8RLV - chains A and B of the 5 polymer chains in the assembly; structure by X-ray diffraction, 2.61 A resolution.

# Chain A
Protein: HLA class I histocompatibility antigen, alpha chain E
From: Homo sapiens
UniProt: P13747 (HLAE_HUMAN); residues 1-276 here correspond to UniProt positions 22-297 (UniProt number = residue number + 21)
Chain sequence (276 residues; row label = number of the first residue in the row):
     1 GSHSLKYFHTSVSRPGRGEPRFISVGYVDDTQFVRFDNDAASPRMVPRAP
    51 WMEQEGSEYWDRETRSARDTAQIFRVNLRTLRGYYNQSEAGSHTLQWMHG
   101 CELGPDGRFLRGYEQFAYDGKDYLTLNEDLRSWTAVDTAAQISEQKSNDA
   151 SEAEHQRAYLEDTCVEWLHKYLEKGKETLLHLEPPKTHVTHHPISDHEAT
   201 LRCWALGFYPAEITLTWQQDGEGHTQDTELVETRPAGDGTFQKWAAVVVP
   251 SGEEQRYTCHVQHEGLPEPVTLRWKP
Disulfide bonds: C101-C164, C203-C259
UniProt features mapped onto this chain:
  - region: K275, P276 (Connecting peptide)
  - binding site (a peptide antigen): Y7, E63, S66, N77, Y84, S143, K146, Q156, Y159, Y171
  - glycosylation: N86 (N-linked (GlcNAc...) asparagine)
What the authors report for this chain:
  - conformationally variable residues: T70, F74

# Chain B
Protein: Beta-2-microglobulin
From: Homo sapiens
UniProt: P61769 (B2MG_HUMAN); residues 1-99 here correspond to UniProt positions 21-119 (UniProt number = residue number + 20)
Chain sequence (100 residues; row label = number of the first residue in the row; numbering starts at 0):
     0 MIQRTPKIQVYSRHPAENGKSNFLNCYVSGFHPSDIEVDLLKNGERIEKV
    50 EHSDLSFSKDWSFYLLYYTEFTPTEKDEYACRVNHVTLSQPKIVKWDRDM
Disulfide bonds: C25-C80
Sequence notes: initiating methionine (0)
UniProt features mapped onto this chain:
  - modified residue: Q2 (Pyrrolidone carboxylic acid)
  - glycosylation: I1 (N-linked (Glc) (glycation) isoleucine), K19 (N-linked (Glc) (glycation) lysine), K41 (N-linked (Glc) (glycation) lysine), K48 (N-linked (Glc) (glycation) lysine), K58 (N-linked (Glc) (glycation) lysine), K91 (N-linked (Glc) (glycation) lysine), K94 (N-linked (Glc) (glycation) lysine)

# How chain A and chain B interact
Residue-residue contacts - 54 pairs, chain A then chain B:
  F8(A) - F56(B)
  H9(A) - F56(B)
  T10(A) - L54(B)
  T10(A) - F56(B)
  T10(A) - F62(B)
  V12(A) - S33(B)
  I23(A) - L54(B)
  V25(A) - D53(B)
  V25(A) - L54(B)
  V25(A) - S55(B)
  Y27(A) - S55(B)
  Y27(A) - Y63(B)  hydrogen bond
  Q32(A) - D53(B)  hydrogen bond
  R35(A) - D53(B)  salt bridge
  R48(A) - D53(B)  salt bridge
  H93(A) - M0(B)
  Q96(A) - H31(B)  hydrogen bond
  Q96(A) - F56(B)
  Q96(A) - W60(B)  hydrogen bond (side chain-backbone)
  Q96(A) - F62(B)
  W97(A) - F56(B)
  M98(A) - W60(B)  hydrophobic
  Q115(A) - W60(B)
  F116(A) - W60(B)
  A117(A) - W60(B)
  D119(A) - M0(B)
  D119(A) - I1(B)  hydrogen bond (backbone-backbone)
  G120(A) - I1(B)
  G120(A) - R3(B)
  G120(A) - H31(B)
  K121(A) - I1(B)
  D122(A) - W60(B)  hydrogen bond
  H192(A) - D98(B)  salt bridge
  R202(A) - D98(B)  hydrogen bond (side chain-backbone)
  R202(A) - M99(B)
  W204(A) - D98(B)
  W204(A) - M99(B)
  V231(A) - Q8(B)
  E232(A) - Q8(B)  hydrogen bond (backbone-side chain)
  R234(A) - Q8(B)  hydrogen bond
  R234(A) - Y10(B)
  R234(A) - M99(B)  hydrogen bond (side chain-backbone)
  P235(A) - Y10(B)  hydrogen bond (backbone-side chain)
  P235(A) - Y26(B)
  P235(A) - L65(B)
  A236(A) - R12(B)  hydrogen bond (backbone-side chain)
  A236(A) - N24(B)  hydrogen bond (backbone-side chain)
  G237(A) - R12(B)
  G237(A) - L65(B)
  D238(A) - R12(B)
  Q242(A) - Y10(B)
  Q242(A) - S11(B)  hydrogen bond (side chain-backbone)
  Q242(A) - R12(B)  hydrogen bond (side chain-backbone)
  W244(A) - M99(B)  hydrogen bond (side chain-backbone)
Also at the interface, not in a pair above, chain A (38 interface residues in all): S92, T94, L206, E229, T233
Also at the interface, not in a pair above, chain B (28 interface residues in all): K6, H13, P14, P32, S57, K58, D59

# Summary
Chain A and chain B form an interface of 38 and 28 residues respectively; the contacts include 16 hydrogen
bonds and 3 salt bridges. Polar contacts include R35(A)-D53(B), R48(A)-D53(B) and H192(A)-D98(B). Curated
annotation (UniProt) lists 10 peptide antigen-binding residues on chain A. The paper reports conformational
variability at T70(A) and F74(A).
Chain A is HLA class I histocompatibility antigen, alpha chain E and chain B is Beta-2-microglobulin, both
from Homo sapiens; the structure, TCR in complex with HLA-E*01:03 bound to HBV envelope 371-379 L6I peptide,
was determined by X-ray diffraction, deposited together with 8RLT and 8RLU.
